Entry 9FAN (electron microscopy, 2.90 A resolution); this record covers chains C and L of the 3 polymer chains in the assembly.

Chain C:
Molecule: Isoform 2 of Gamma-aminobutyric acid receptor subunit gamma-2
Organism: Homo sapiens
UniProt: P18507 (GBRG2_HUMAN); residues 369-428 here correspond to UniProt positions 408-467 (UniProt number = residue number + 39)
Amino-acid sequence (61 residues; numbered 369 to 429; the number before each row is that of its first residue):
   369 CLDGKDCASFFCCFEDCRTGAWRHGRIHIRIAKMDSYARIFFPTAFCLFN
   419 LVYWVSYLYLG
Unresolved in the structure: 386-395
Modified residues: C380 (S-palmitoyl-L-cysteine; P1L); C381 (S-palmitoyl-L-cysteine; P1L); C385 (S-palmitoyl-L-cysteine; P1L)
Sequence notes: expression tag (429)

Chain L:
Molecule: LHFPL tetraspan subfamily member 4 protein
Organism: Homo sapiens
UniProt: Q7Z7J7 (LHPL4_HUMAN); residues 11-203 here = UniProt positions 11-203
Amino-acid sequence (193 residues; row label = number of the first residue in the row):
    11 YHEHYMRNSRAIGVLWAIFTICFAIINVVVFIQPYWVGDSVSTPKPGYFG
    61 LFHYCVGSGLAGRELTCRGSFTDFSTIPSSAFKAAAFFVLLSMVLILGCI
   111 TCFSLFFFCNTATVYKICAWMQLLAALCLVLGCMIFPDGWDAETIRDMCG
   161 AKTGKYSLGDCSVRWAYILAIIGILNALILSFLAFVLGNRQTD
Cystine bridges: C65-C77, C109-C128, C159-C171
Residues lining bound ligands: phosphatidylglycerol (PGW; (1R)-2-{[(S)-{[(2S)-2,3-dihydroxypropyl]oxy}(hydroxy)phosphoryl]oxy}-1-[(hexadecanoyloxy)methyl]ethyl (9Z)-octadec-9-enoate): R20, A27, I28, I31, I35, I110, F113, S114, F116, F117, F118, C119, T121, Y125

Interface between chain C and chain L:
Residue-residue contacts (46; chain C residue first):
  D371(C) with N199(L)
  K373(C) with N199(L)
  F378(C) with K126(L); F195(L), hydrophobic; N199(L), hydrogen bond (backbone-side chain)
  F379(C) with W130(L), hydrogen bond (backbone-side chain); F195(L), hydrophobic
  C380(C) with L101(L); L105(L); K126(L); W130(L); L134(L); L137(L); C138(L)
  C381(C) with L101(L); V104(L); L105(L); K126(L); I127(L); W130(L); M131(L)
  E383(C) with N120(L); T123(L)
  C385(C) with G108(L); T123(L); I127(L); M131(L)
  S404(C) with F118(L)
  Y405(C) with F118(L), hydrophobic; C119(L)
  I408(C) with S114(L); F117(L), hydrophobic; F118(L), hydrophobic
  F409(C) with T111(L); C112(L), hydrophobic; L115(L), hydrophobic
  T412(C) with T111(L)
  A413(C) with T111(L)
  L416(C) with L107(L); I110(L), hydrophobic; T111(L)
  V420(C) with L107(L), hydrophobic
  S424(C) with I42(L)
  Y425(C) with T82(L)
  L428(C) with I42(L), hydrophobic; Q43(L)
Also at the interface, not in a pair above, chain C (21 interface residues in all): S377, G429
Also at the interface, not in a pair above, chain L (32 interface residues in all): V38, M103, F192, V196, T202

Overview:
21 residues of chain C and 32 residues of chain L are in contact; the contacts include 2 hydrogen bonds. Polar
contacts include F378(C)-N199(L) and F379(C)-W130(L). Ligands of chain L: phosphatidylglycerol.
Chain C is Isoform 2 of Gamma-aminobutyric acid receptor subunit gamma-2 and chain L is LHFPL tetraspan
subfamily member 4 protein, both from Homo sapiens; the structure, CryoEM structure of gamma2 subunit of
GABA(A)R in complex with GARLH4, the TMD of Neuroligin2 from ..., was determined by electron microscopy.
